7YFF - chains A and B of the 4 polymer chains in the assembly; structure by electron microscopy, 3.60 A resolution.

== Chain A ==
Molecule: Glutamate receptor ionotropic, NMDA 1
Source organism: Homo sapiens
UniProtKB: Q05586 (NMDZ1_HUMAN); residue numbers follow UniProt; this construct covers 1-840
Amino-acid sequence (840 residues; numbered 1 to 840; the number before each row is that of its first residue):
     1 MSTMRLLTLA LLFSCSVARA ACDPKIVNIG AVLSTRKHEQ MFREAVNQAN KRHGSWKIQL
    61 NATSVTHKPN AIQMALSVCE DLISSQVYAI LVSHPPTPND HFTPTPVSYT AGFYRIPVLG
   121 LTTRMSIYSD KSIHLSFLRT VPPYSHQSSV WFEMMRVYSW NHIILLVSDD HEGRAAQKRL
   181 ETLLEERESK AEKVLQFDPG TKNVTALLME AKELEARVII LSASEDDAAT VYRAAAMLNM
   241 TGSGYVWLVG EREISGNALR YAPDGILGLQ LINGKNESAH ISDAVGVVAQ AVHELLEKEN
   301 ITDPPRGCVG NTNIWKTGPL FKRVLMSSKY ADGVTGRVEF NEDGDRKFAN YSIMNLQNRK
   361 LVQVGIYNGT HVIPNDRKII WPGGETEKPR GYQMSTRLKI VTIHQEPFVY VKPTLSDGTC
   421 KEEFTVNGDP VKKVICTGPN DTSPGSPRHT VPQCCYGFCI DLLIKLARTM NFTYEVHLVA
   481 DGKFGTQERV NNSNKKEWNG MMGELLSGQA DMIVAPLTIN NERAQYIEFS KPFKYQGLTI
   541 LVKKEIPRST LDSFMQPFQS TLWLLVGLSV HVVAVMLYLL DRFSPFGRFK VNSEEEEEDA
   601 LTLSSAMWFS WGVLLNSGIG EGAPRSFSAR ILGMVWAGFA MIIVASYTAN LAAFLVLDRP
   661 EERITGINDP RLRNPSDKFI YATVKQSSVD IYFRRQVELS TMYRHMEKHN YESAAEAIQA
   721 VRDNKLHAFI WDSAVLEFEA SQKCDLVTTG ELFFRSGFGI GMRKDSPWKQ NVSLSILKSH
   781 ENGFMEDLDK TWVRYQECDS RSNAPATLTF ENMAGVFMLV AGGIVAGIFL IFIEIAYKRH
Disordered / not traced: 1-37, 54-56, 98-102, 296-299, 443-445, 586-601, 799-803
Disulfides: Cys79-Cys308, Cys420-Cys454, Cys436-Cys455, Cys744-Cys798
Covalently attached groups: N-acetylglucosamine (NAG) linked to Asn61, Asn276, Asn368, Asn471, Asn771
Ligand contacts: glycine (GLY): Phe484, Pro516, Leu517, Thr518, Arg523, Ser687, Ser688, Trp731, Asp732, Phe758
Swiss-Prot annotation at these positions:
  - region: Leu603 to Pro624 (Pore-forming)
  - binding site (glycine): Pro516, Thr518, Arg523, Ser688, Asp732
  - glycosylation (N-linked (GlcNAc...) asparagine): Asn61, Asn203, Asn239, Asn276, Asn300, Asn350, Asn368, Asn440, Asn471, Asn491, Asn674, Asn771
  - natural variant: Arg217 (R217W: In NDHMSR), Asp227 (D227H: In NDHMSR; uncertain significance), Arg306 (R306Q: Found in a patient with schizophrenia; uncertain significance), Asp552 (D552E: In NDHMSD), Pro557 (P557R: In NDHMSD), Ser560 (S560SS: In NDHMSD), Gly618 (G618R: In NDHMSD), Gly620 (G620R: In NDHMSD), Ala637 (A637S: In NDHMSD; uncertain significance; A637V: In NDHMSD; uncertain significance), Gly638 (G638A: In NDHMSD; G638V: In NDHMSD), Met641 (M641I: In NDHMSD; M641L: In NDHMSD; M641V: In NDHMSD), Ile642 (I642T: In NDHMSD; uncertain significance), 13 further natural variant entries in UniProt
  - mutagenesis: Ile642 (I642L: Slight decrease in glutamate and glycine agonist potency; mutant channels are activated at 2-fold higher glutamate and glycine concentrations), Val644 (V644M: Increase in glutamate and glycine agonist potency; mutant channels are activated lower glutamate and glycine concentrations), Ala653 (A653G: Increase in glutamate and glycine agonist potency; mutant channels are activated lower glutamate and glycine concentrations), Met813 (M813V: Slight decrease in glycine agonist potency; no effect on glutamate agonist potency)

== Chain B ==
Molecule: Glutamate receptor ionotropic, NMDA 2D
Source organism: Homo sapiens
UniProtKB: O15399 (NMDE4_HUMAN); numbering as in UniProt (aligned over 1-879)
Amino-acid sequence (891 residues; each row starts with the number of its first residue):
     1 MRGAGGPRGP RGPAKMLLLL ALACASPFPE EAPGPGGAGG PGGGLGGARP LNVALVFSGP
    61 AYAAEAARLG PAVAAAVRSP GLDVRPVALV LNGSDPRSLV LQLCDLLSGL RVHGVVFEDD
   121 SRAPAVAPIL DFLSAQTSLP IVAVHGGAAL VLTPKEKGST FLQLGSSTEQ QLQVIFEVLE
   181 EYDWTSFVAV TTRAPGHRAF LSYIEVLTDG SLVGWEHRGA LTLDPGAGEA VLSAQLRSVS
   241 AQIRLLFCAR EEAEPVFRAA EEAGLTGSGY VWFMVGPQLA GGGGSGAPGE PPLLPGGAPL
   301 PAGLFAVRSA GWRDDLARRV AAGVAVVARG AQALLRDYGF LPELGHDCRA QNRTHRGESL
   361 HRYFMNITWD NRDYSFNEDG FLVNPSLVVI SLTRDRTWEV VGSWEQQTLR LKYPLWSRYG
   421 RFLQPVDDTQ HLTVATLEER PFVIVEPADP ISGTCIRDSV PCRSQLNRTH SPPPDAPRPE
   481 KRCCKGFCID ILKRLAHTIG FSYDLYLVTN GKHGKKIDGV WNGMIGEVFY QRADMAIGSL
   541 TINEERSEIV DFSVPFVETG ISVMVARSNG TVSPSAFLEP YSPAVWVMMF VMCLTVVAVT
   601 VFIFEYLSPV GYNRSLATGK RPGGSTFTIG KSIWLLWALV FNNSVPVENP RGTTSKIMVL
   661 VWAFFAVIFL ASYTANLAAF MIQEEYVDTV SGLSDRKFQR PQEQYPPLKF GTVPNGSTEK
   721 NIRSNYPDMH SYMVRYNQPR VEEALTQLKA GKLDAFIYDA AVLNYMARKD EGCKLVTIGS
   781 GKVFATTGYG IALHKGSRWK RPIDLALLQF LGDDEIEMLE RLWLSGICHN DKIEVMSSKL
   841 DIDNMAGVFY MLLVAMGLSL LVFAWEHLVY WRLRHCLGPA ASAWSHPQFE K
Disordered / not traced: 1-59, 79-80, 93, 123, 157, 222-228, 281-298, 350-353, 424-428, 468-478, 608-626, 738, 870-891
Disulfides: Cys104-Cys348, Cys455-Cys483, Cys462-Cys484, Cys773-Cys828
Sequence notes: expression tag (880-891)
Ligand contacts: glycine (7RC; (2R)-4-(3-phosphonopropyl)piperazine-2-carboxylic acid): His513, Ser539, Leu540, Thr541, Arg546, Val713, Pro714, Gly716, Ser717, Thr718, Tyr758, Asp759, Tyr789
Swiss-Prot annotation at these positions:
  - region: Lys631 to Pro650 (Pore-forming)
  - binding site (L-glutamate): Ser539, Thr541, Arg546, Ser717, Thr718, Asp759
  - site: Asn642 (Functional determinant of NMDA receptors)
  - glycosylation (N-linked (GlcNAc...) asparagine): Asn92, Asn352, Asn366, Asn384, Asn467, Asn569
  - natural variant: Pro140 (P140S: In a breast cancer sample), Gly286 (G286R: In a breast cancer sample), Leu466 (L466V: Found in a patient with schizophrenia; uncertain significance), Glu527 (E527G: In a breast cancer sample), Met592 (M592L: Found in a patient with autism spectrum disorder; uncertain significance), Val667 (V667I: In DEE46), Met733 (M733V: Found in a patient with schizophrenia; uncertain significance), Arg872 (R872H: Found in a patient with schizophrenia; uncertain significance)
  - mutagenesis: Pro580 (P580R: Changed glutamate-gated calcium ion channel activity characterized by increased glutamate and glycine potency), Met845 (M845V: Increased glutamate and glycine agonist potency)

== Interface between chain A and chain B ==
Contacting residue pairs - 80 pairs, chain A then chain B:
  Ala71(A) - Phe132(B)  hydrophobic
  Ala71(A) - Gln136(B)
  Gln73(A) - Cys348(B)  hydrogen bond (side chain-backbone)
  Leu76(A) - Arg97(B)
  Leu76(A) - Val100(B)  hydrophobic
  Cys79(A) - Arg97(B)
  Tyr109(A) - Pro128(B)  hydrophobic
  Tyr109(A) - Ile129(B)
  Tyr109(A) - Asp131(B)
  Tyr109(A) - Phe132(B)  hydrophobic
  Tyr109(A) - Glu156(B)
  Thr110(A) - Ile129(B)
  Gly112(A) - Ala125(B)
  Phe113(A) - Ala125(B)  hydrophobic
  Tyr114(A) - Pro96(B)
  Arg115(A) - Ala125(B)
  Ile133(A) - Leu152(B)  hydrophobic
  Ile133(A) - Pro154(B)  hydrophobic
  Cys308(A) - Asp95(B)
  Val309(A) - Asp95(B)
  Gly310(A) - Asp95(B)  hydrogen bond (backbone-side chain)
  Asn311(A) - Ser94(B)
  Thr312(A) - Ser94(B)
  Arg489(A) - Gly210(B)
  Pro557(A) - Ser838(B)
  Pro557(A) - Lys839(B)  hydrogen bond (backbone-backbone)
  Phe558(A) - Lys839(B)
  Gln559(A) - Ser838(B)  hydrogen bond
  Gln559(A) - Lys839(B)
  Gln559(A) - Leu840(B)  hydrogen bond (side chain-backbone)
  Leu562(A) - Lys839(B)
  Leu562(A) - Met845(B)  hydrophobic
  Leu565(A) - Phe849(B)  hydrophobic
  Met576(A) - Met856(B)  hydrophobic
  Phe583(A) - Phe863(B)  hydrophobic
  Pro585(A) - Phe863(B)  hydrophobic
  Pro585(A) - Glu866(B)
  Phe609(A) - Pro646(B)
  Val613(A) - Ser644(B)
  Val613(A) - Val645(B)  hydrophobic
  Asn616(A) - Ser644(B)
  Ser617(A) - Ser644(B)
  Ala623(A) - Pro646(B)  hydrophobic
  Ser628(A) - Ser859(B)
  Ser628(A) - Val862(B)
  Ser628(A) - Phe863(B)
  Arg630(A) - Trp634(B)
  Ile631(A) - Leu858(B)  hydrophobic
  Met634(A) - Trp634(B)  hydrophobic
  Met634(A) - Trp637(B)  hydrophobic
  Met634(A) - Phe641(B)  hydrophobic
  Val635(A) - Ala855(B)  hydrophobic
  Ala637(A) - Val645(B)  hydrophobic
  Gly638(A) - Phe641(B)
  Phe639(A) - Val848(B)  hydrophobic
  Phe639(A) - Phe849(B)  hydrophobic
  Met641(A) - Phe641(B)  hydrophobic
  Met641(A) - Leu670(B)  hydrophobic
  Ile642(A) - Tyr673(B)
  Ile642(A) - Val848(B)  hydrophobic
  Ala645(A) - Tyr673(B)  hydrophobic
  Ala645(A) - Thr674(B)
  Thr648(A) - Thr674(B)
  Ala649(A) - Thr674(B)
  Ala649(A) - Leu677(B)  hydrophobic
  Ala649(A) - Ala678(B)
  Asn650(A) - Ser837(B)
  Asn650(A) - Lys839(B)
  Ala653(A) - Ala678(B)
  Ala653(A) - Met681(B)  hydrophobic
  Phe654(A) - Met836(B)  hydrophobic
  Leu657(A) - Ile682(B)  hydrophobic
  Leu657(A) - Glu834(B)
  Leu657(A) - Val835(B)
  Leu657(A) - Met836(B)
  Pro670(A) - Ile827(B)
  Glu698(A) - Met818(B)
  Glu698(A) - Arg821(B)  salt bridge
  Glu698(A) - Leu822(B)
  Arg704(A) - Asp458(B)  salt bridge
Interface residues without a listed pair, chain A (65 interface residues in all): Ile72, Thr105, Pro106, Ser132, Asn492, Val566, Ser569, Gly612, Leu632, Ser646, Ala652, Asn674, Val697, Ser700, Thr701
Interface residues without a listed pair, chain B (62 interface residues in all): Pro124, Pro195, Asp209, Lys485, Leu578, Lys631, Ala638, Asn642, Phe669, Gly826, Leu852

== In short ==
65 residues of chain A and 62 residues of chain B are in contact, with 5 hydrogen bonds and 2 salt bridges.
Among the polar pairs are Glu698(A)-Arg821(B), Arg704(A)-Asp458(B) and Gln73(A)-Cys348(B). Chain A binds
glycine. Ligands of chain B: glycine.
Here chain A is Glutamate receptor ionotropic, NMDA 1 and chain B is Glutamate receptor ionotropic, NMDA 2D,
both from Homo sapiens. Entry 7YFF (Structure of GluN1a-GluN2D NMDA receptor in complex with agonist glycine
and competitive antagonist CPP) was determined by electron microscopy, deposited together with 7YFG, 7YFH,
7YFI, 7YFL, 7YFM, 7YFO, 7YFR and 8HDK.
